4OIK - chains A and B; structure by X-ray diffraction, 2.10 A resolution.

# Chain A (and B)
Molecule: C-C motif chemokine 1
Source organism: Homo sapiens
Notes: chain B of this document is another copy of the same molecule, construct and numbering; everything in this record applies to it too
Reference sequence: P22362 (CCL1_HUMAN); residues 1-74 here correspond to UniProt positions 23-96 (UniProt number = residue number + 22)
Sequence (74 residues; row label = number of the first residue in the row):
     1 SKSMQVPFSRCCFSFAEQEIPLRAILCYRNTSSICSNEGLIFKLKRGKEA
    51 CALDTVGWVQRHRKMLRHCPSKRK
Not modelled in the structure: 74
Disulfides: Cys-11/Cys-35, Cys-12/Cys-51, Cys-27/Cys-69
Covalently attached groups: N-acetylglucosamine (NAG) linked to Asn-30
UniProt features mapped onto this chain:
  - glycosylation: Asn-30 (N-linked (GlcNAc...) asparagine)

# How chain A and chain B interact
Contacting residue pairs - 45 pairs, chain A then chain B:
  Lys-2(A) with Lys-48(B)
  Met-4(A) with Ile-20(B), hydrophobic; Pro-21(B)
  Gln-5(A) with Lys-48(B); Glu-49(B)
  Val-6(A) with Ser-14(B); Phe-15(B); Ala-16(B); Glu-49(B); Ala-50(B); Cys-51(B), hydrogen bond (backbone-backbone)
  Pro-7(A) with Cys-51(B)
  Phe-8(A) with Arg-10(B); Cys-11(B); Ile-41(B), hydrophobic; Glu-49(B); Cys-51(B), hydrophobic
  Ser-9(A) with Ser-9(B); Arg-10(B); Cys-11(B), hydrogen bond (backbone-backbone); Phe-13(B)
  Arg-10(A) with Phe-8(B); Ser-9(B)
  Cys-11(A) with Phe-8(B); Ser-9(B), hydrogen bond (backbone-backbone); Cys-11(B), hydrophobic; Phe-13(B), hydrophobic
  Phe-13(A) with Ser-9(B); Cys-11(B), hydrophobic; Ile-34(B), hydrophobic
  Ser-14(A) with Val-6(B)
  Ala-16(A) with Val-6(B)
  Pro-21(A) with Met-4(B)
  Ile-34(A) with Phe-13(B), hydrophobic
  Cys-35(A) with Phe-13(B), hydrophobic
  Ile-41(A) with Phe-8(B), hydrophobic
  Lys-48(A) with Lys-2(B); Gln-5(B)
  Glu-49(A) with Gln-5(B); Val-6(B), hydrogen bond (backbone-backbone); Phe-8(B)
  Ala-50(A) with Val-6(B)
  Cys-51(A) with Val-6(B), hydrogen bond (backbone-backbone); Pro-7(B); Phe-8(B), hydrophobic
Also at the interface, not in a pair above, chain A (26 interface residues in all): Cys-12, Phe-15, Ile-20, Leu-44, Arg-46, Arg-73
Also at the interface, not in a pair above, chain B (27 interface residues in all): Cys-12, Ala-24, Cys-35, Leu-44, Arg-46, Arg-73

# Summary
Chain A and chain B form an interface of 26 and 27 residues respectively, with 5 hydrogen bonds. Backbone
hydrogen bonds pair Val-6(A)/Cys-51(B), Ser-9(A)/Cys-11(B) and Glu-49(A)/Val-6(B). N-acetylglucosamine is
covalently linked to Asn-30(A).
Both chains are C-C motif chemokine 1 (Homo sapiens). Entry 4OIK ((Quasi-)Racemic X-ray crystal structure of
glycosylated chemokine Ser-CCL1) was determined by X-ray diffraction, deposited together with 4OIJ.
